PDB entry 8HK5 | electron microscopy, 3.00 A resolution | chains A and C of the 5 polymer chains in the assembly

[Chain A]
Protein: C5a anaphylatoxin chemotactic receptor 1
Organism: Homo sapiens
UniProt: P21730 (C5AR1_HUMAN); residues 1-350 here = UniProt positions 1-350
Amino-acid sequence (350 residues; each row starts with the number of its first residue):
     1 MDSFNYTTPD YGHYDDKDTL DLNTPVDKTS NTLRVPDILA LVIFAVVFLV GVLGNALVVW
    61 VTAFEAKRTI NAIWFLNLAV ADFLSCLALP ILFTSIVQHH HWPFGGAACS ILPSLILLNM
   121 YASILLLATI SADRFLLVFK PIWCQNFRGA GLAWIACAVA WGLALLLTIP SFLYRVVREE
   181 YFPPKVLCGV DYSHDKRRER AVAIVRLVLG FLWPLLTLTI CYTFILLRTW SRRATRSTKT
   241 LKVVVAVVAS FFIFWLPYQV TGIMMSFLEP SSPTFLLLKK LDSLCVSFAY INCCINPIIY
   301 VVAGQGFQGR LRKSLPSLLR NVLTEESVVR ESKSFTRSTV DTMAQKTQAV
Not modelled in the structure: 1-21, 315-350
Swiss-Prot annotation at these positions:
  - region: Asp10 to Asp18 (Required for CHIPS binding), Asp21 to Ser30 (Involved in C5a binding)
  - modified residue: Tyr11 (Sulfotyrosine), Tyr14 (Sulfotyrosine), Ser314 (Phosphoserine), Ser317 (Phosphoserine), Ser327 (Phosphoserine), Ser332 (Phosphoserine), Ser334 (Phosphoserine), Ser338 (Phosphoserine)
  - glycosylation: Asn5 (N-linked (GlcNAc...) asparagine)
From the paper describing this entry:
  - mutagenesis - D27A, F182A, P183A: decreased signaling with Complement C5
  - mutagenesis - R34A: unchanged signaling with Complement C5
  - conformationally variable residues (side-chain flip): Phe251, Tyr300
  - contacts within the chain: Phe75-Tyr300 (hydrophobic contact), Tyr300-Arg310 (hydrogen bond)

[Chain C]
Protein: Guanine nucleotide-binding protein G(i) subunit alpha-1
Organism: Homo sapiens
UniProt: P63096 (GNAI1_HUMAN); residue numbers follow UniProt; this construct covers 2-354
Amino-acid sequence (353 residues; row label = number of the first residue in the row):
     2 GCTLSAEDKA AVERSKMIDR NLREDGEKAA REVKLLLLGA GESGKSTIVK QMKIIHEAGY
    62 SEEECKQYKA VVYSNTIQSI IAIIRAMGRL KIDFGDSARA DDARQLFVLA GAAEEGFMTA
   122 ELAGVIKRLW KDSGVQACFN RSREYQLNDS AAYYLNDLDR IAQPNYIPTQ QDVLRTRVKT
   182 TGIVETHFTF KDLHFKMFDV GAQRSERKKW IHCFEGVTAI IFCVALSDYD LVLAEDEEMN
   242 RMHESMKLFD SICNNKWFTD TSIILFLNKK DLFEEKIKKS PLTICYPEYA GSNTYEEAAA
   302 YIQCQFEDLN KRKDTKEIYT HFTCSTDTKN VQFVFDAVTD VIIKNNLKDC GLF
Not modelled in the structure: 2-4, 56-181
Sequence notes: engineered mutation Ala203 (Gly in P63096), Ser326 (Ala in P63096)
Swiss-Prot annotation at these positions:
  - region: Lys35 to Thr48 (G1 motif), Asp173 to Thr181 (G2 motif), Phe196 to Gly202, Gln204, Arg205 (G3 motif), Ile265 to Asp272 (G4 motif), Thr324, Cys325, Thr327 to Thr329 (G5 motif)
  - binding site (GTP): Glu43 to Thr48, Ser151, Leu175 to Thr181, Asp200 to Gly202, Gln204, Asn269 to Asp272
  - binding site (Mg(2+)): Ser47, Thr181
  - modified residue: Arg178 (ADP-ribosylarginine), Gln204 (Deamidated glutamine), Cys351 (ADP-ribosylcysteine)
  - lipidation: Gly2 (N-myristoyl glycine), Cys3 (S-palmitoyl cysteine)

[Interface between chain A and chain C]
Residue-residue contacts (40):
  Arg134(A) with Cys351(C), hydrogen bond (side chain-backbone)
  Leu137(A) with Asn347(C); Cys351(C), hydrophobic
  Val138(A) with Ile344(C); Leu348(C), hydrophobic
  Pro141(A) with Thr340(C); Ile343(C), hydrophobic; Ile344(C), hydrophobic
  Ile142(A) with Lys192(C); Asp193(C); Leu194(C), hydrophobic; Phe336(C), hydrophobic; Ile343(C), hydrophobic
  Cys144(A) with Arg32(C)
  Gln145(A) with Ala31(C), hydrogen bond (side chain-backbone); Arg32(C), hydrogen bond (backbone-side chain)
  Asn146(A) with Arg32(C), hydrogen bond (backbone-side chain); Asp193(C), hydrogen bond (side chain-backbone)
  Phe147(A) with Arg32(C)
  Arg148(A) with Arg32(C), hydrogen bond (backbone-side chain)
  Thr229(A) with Leu348(C)
  Arg232(A) with Asp341(C), salt bridge
  Arg233(A) with Lys314(C), hydrogen bond (side chain-backbone)
  Ala234(A) with Glu318(C); Tyr320(C); Asp341(C); Lys345(C); Phe354(C)
  Thr235(A) with Asp341(C); Ile344(C); Leu348(C); Phe354(C)
  Arg236(A) with Phe354(C)
  Ser237(A) with Phe354(C), hydrogen bond (side chain-backbone)
  Lys239(A) with Gly352(C); Leu353(C); Phe354(C)
  Thr240(A) with Leu353(C), hydrogen bond (backbone-backbone)
  Val243(A) with Leu353(C), hydrophobic
  Ala303(A) with Gly352(C)
Other interface residues (no listed pair), chain A (25 interface residues in all): Asn71, Ala150, Val244, Gln305
Other interface residues (no listed pair), chain C (26 interface residues in all): Arg24, Glu33, Val34, His195, Lys349, Asp350

[Overview]
25 residues of chain A and 26 residues of chain C are in contact, with 9 hydrogen bonds and 1 salt bridge.
Polar pairs include Arg232(A)-Asp341(C), Arg134(A)-Cys351(C) and Gln145(A)-Ala31(C). From the paper: D27A,
F182A and P183A of chain A reduce signaling with Complement C5; conformational variability at Phe251(A) and
Tyr300(A).
Chain A is C5a anaphylatoxin chemotactic receptor 1 and chain C is Guanine nucleotide-binding protein G(i)
subunit alpha-1, both from Homo sapiens; the structure, C5aR1-Gi-C5a protein complex, was determined by
electron microscopy together with 8HK2 and 8HK3 from the same study.
